1W37 - chains B and D of the 4 polymer chains in the assembly; structure by X-ray diffraction, 2.00 A resolution.

Chain B (and D):
Name: 2-keto-3-deoxy gluconate aldolase
Source organism: Sulfolobus solfataricus
Notes: EC 4.1.2.20; chain D of this document is another copy of the same molecule, construct and numbering; everything in this record applies to it too
UniProtKB: O54288 (O54288); residue numbers follow UniProt; this construct covers 1-294
Sequence (294 residues; numbered 1 to 294; the number before each row is that of its first residue):
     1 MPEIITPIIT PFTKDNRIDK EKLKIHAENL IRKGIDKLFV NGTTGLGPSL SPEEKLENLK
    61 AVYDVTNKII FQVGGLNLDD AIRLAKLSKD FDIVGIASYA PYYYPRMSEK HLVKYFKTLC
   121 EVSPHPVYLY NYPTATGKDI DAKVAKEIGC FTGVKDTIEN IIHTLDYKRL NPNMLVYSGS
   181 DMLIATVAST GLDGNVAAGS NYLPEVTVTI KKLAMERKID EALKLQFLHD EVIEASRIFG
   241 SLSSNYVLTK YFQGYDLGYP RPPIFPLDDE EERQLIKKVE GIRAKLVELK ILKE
Unresolved in the structure: 1
Disulfides: Cys120-Cys150
UniProt features mapped onto this chain:
  - active site: Lys155 (Schiff-base intermediate with substrate)
  - binding site (substrate): Thr43, Thr44, Tyr130 to Tyr132, Lys155 to Thr157
  - site: Tyr130 (Proton shuttle)

Interface between chain B and chain D:
Pairs across the interface - 46 pairs, chain B then chain D:
  Glu159(B) with Asn160(D), hydrogen bond; Ile161(D), hydrogen bond (backbone-backbone); Ile162(D)
  Asn160(B) with Glu159(D)
  Ile161(B) with Ile161(D), hydrophobic; Leu183(D), hydrophobic
  Ile162(B) with Glu159(D); Ser180(D); Met182(D), hydrophobic; Leu183(D), hydrophobic
  Leu165(B) with Leu183(D), hydrophobic; Thr186(D); Phe227(D)
  Arg169(B) with Phe227(D); Asp230(D), salt bridge; Glu231(D); Glu234(D), salt bridge
  Ser180(B) with Ile162(D)
  Met182(B) with Ile162(D), hydrophobic
  Leu183(B) with Ile161(D), hydrophobic; Ile162(D), hydrophobic; Leu165(D), hydrophobic
  Thr186(B) with Leu165(D); Thr186(D); Thr190(D), hydrogen bond
  Ser189(B) with Ser189(D), hydrogen bond; Thr190(D); Ile219(D)
  Thr190(B) with Thr186(D), hydrogen bond; Ser189(D); Ile219(D); Leu223(D)
  Gly191(B) with Ile219(D)
  Arg217(B) with Arg217(D)
  Ile219(B) with Ser189(D); Thr190(D); Gly191(D); Arg217(D)
  Leu223(B) with Lys168(D); Thr190(D)
  Phe227(B) with Leu165(D); Lys168(D); Arg169(D)
  Asp230(B) with Arg169(D), salt bridge
  Glu231(B) with Arg169(D)
  Glu234(B) with Arg169(D), salt bridge
Other interface residues (no listed pair), chain B (22 interface residues in all): Asp166, Lys168

Summary:
22 residues of chain B face 21 of chain D across their interface; the contacts include 5 hydrogen bonds and 4
salt bridges. Polar contacts include Arg169(B)-Asp230(D), Arg169(B)-Glu234(D) and Glu159(B)-Asn160(D). From
UniProt: active-site residue Lys155(B) and 8 substrate-binding residues on chain B.
Chain B and chain D are both 2-keto-3-deoxy gluconate aldolase (Sulfolobus solfataricus); the structure,
2-keto-3-deoxygluconate(KDG) aldolase of Sulfolobus solfataricus, was determined by X-ray diffraction,
deposited together with 1W3I, 1W3N and 1W3T.
